Entry 3QJR (X-ray diffraction, 3.20 A resolution); this record covers chains A and B of the 3 polymer chains in the assembly.

# Chain A
Protein: Cytochrome c oxidase subunit 1
Organism: Thermus thermophilus
Notes: EC 1.9.3.1
UniProtKB: Q5SJ79 (COX1_THET8); residue numbers follow UniProt; this construct covers 2-562
Chain sequence (568 residues; row label = number of the first residue in the row; numbers below 1 keep their minus sign (Met-5 is residue -5)):
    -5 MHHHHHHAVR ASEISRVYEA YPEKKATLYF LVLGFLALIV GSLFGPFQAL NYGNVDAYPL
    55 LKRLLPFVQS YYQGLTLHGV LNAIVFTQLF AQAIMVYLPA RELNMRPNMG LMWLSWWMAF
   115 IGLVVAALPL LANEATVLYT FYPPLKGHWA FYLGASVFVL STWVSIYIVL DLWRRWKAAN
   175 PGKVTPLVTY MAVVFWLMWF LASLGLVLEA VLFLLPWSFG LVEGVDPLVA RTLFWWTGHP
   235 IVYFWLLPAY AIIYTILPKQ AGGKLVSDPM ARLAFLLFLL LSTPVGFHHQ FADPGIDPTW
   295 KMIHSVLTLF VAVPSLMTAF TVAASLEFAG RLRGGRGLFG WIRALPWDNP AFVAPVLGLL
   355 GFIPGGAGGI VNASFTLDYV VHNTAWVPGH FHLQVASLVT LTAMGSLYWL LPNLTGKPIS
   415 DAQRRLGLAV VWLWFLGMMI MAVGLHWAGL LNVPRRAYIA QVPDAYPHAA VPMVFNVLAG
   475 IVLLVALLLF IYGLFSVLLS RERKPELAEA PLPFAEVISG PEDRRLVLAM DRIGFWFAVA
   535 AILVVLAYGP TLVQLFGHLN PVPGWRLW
Unresolved in the structure: -5 to 10
Sequence notes: expression tag (-5 to 1)
Ion coordination: heme Fe: His72, His386; Cu+: His233, His282, His283 (together with carbon monoxide); heme-as Fe: His384 (together with carbon monoxide)
Residues lining bound ligands:
  - carbon monoxide (CMO): His233, Val236, His282, His283, His384
  - heme-as (HAS): Tyr133, Thr134, Tyr136, Trp229, Val236, Tyr237, Trp239, Leu240, Tyr244, His282, His283, Thr302, Ala306, Ser309, Leu310, Thr312, Ala313, Ala317, Leu320, Trp335, Ile336, Val350, Leu353, Leu354, Phe356, Ile357, Gly360, Gly363, Ile364, Asn366, Ala367, Asp372, His376, Asn377, Val381, His384, Phe385, Gln388, Val389, Val393, Arg449, Arg450
  - heme (HEM): Leu32, Ser36, Gly39, Pro40, Gln42, Ala43, Tyr46, Tyr65, Leu69, His72, Gly73, Asn76, Ala77, Phe80, Thr81, Leu132, Tyr133, Pro382, Phe385, His386, Val389, Ala390, Thr394, Trp428, Met432, Met435, Leu439, Arg449, Arg450, Ala451, Leu477
UniProt features mapped onto this chain:
  - binding site (Fe(II)-heme a): His72, His386
  - binding site (Cu cation): His233, Tyr237, His282, His283
  - binding site (heme a3): His384
  - cross-link: His233 to Tyr237 (1'-histidyl-3'-tyrosine (His-Tyr))

# Chain B
Protein: Cytochrome c oxidase subunit 2
Organism: Thermus thermophilus
Notes: EC 1.9.3.1
UniProtKB: Q5SJ80 (COX2_THET8); residues 1-168 here = UniProt positions 1-168
Chain sequence (168 residues; row label = number of the first residue in the row):
     1 MVDEHKAHKA ILAYEKGWLA FSLAMLFVFI ALIAYTLATH TAGVIPAGKL ERVDPTTVRQ
    61 EGPWADPAQA VVQTGPNQYT VYVLAFAFGY QPNPIEVPQG AEIVFKITSP DVIHGFHVEG
   121 TNINVEVLPG EVSTVRYTFK RPGEYRIICN QYCGLGHQNM FGTIVVKE
Unresolved in the structure: 1-2
Ion coordination: dinuclear copper ion: His114, Cys149, Gln151, Cys153, His157, Met160
UniProt features mapped onto this chain:
  - binding site (Cu cation): His114, Cys149, Cys153, His157

# Chain A / chain B interface
Contacting residue pairs (112):
  Ser64(A) - Leu155(B)
  Tyr66(A) - Tyr152(B)  hydrophobic
  Tyr66(A) - Leu155(B)
  Tyr66(A) - His157(B)
  Tyr66(A) - Gln158(B)  hydrogen bond
  Thr130(A) - Tyr152(B)  hydrogen bond (backbone-side chain)
  Leu132(A) - Tyr152(B)  hydrophobic
  Tyr136(A) - Ile113(B)  hydrophobic
  Tyr136(A) - Gln151(B)
  Pro137(A) - Ile113(B)
  Pro138(A) - Asp111(B)
  Pro138(A) - Val112(B)
  Pro138(A) - Pro129(B)  hydrophobic
  Leu139(A) - Tyr152(B)
  Asp220(A) - Arg52(B)  salt bridge
  Pro221(A) - Pro129(B)
  Leu222(A) - Leu50(B)  hydrophobic
  Leu222(A) - Leu128(B)  hydrophobic
  Arg225(A) - Glu126(B)  salt bridge
  Arg225(A) - Gln151(B)
  Lys258(A) - Glu4(B)  salt bridge
  Val260(A) - His8(B)  hydrogen bond (backbone-side chain)
  Val260(A) - Ile11(B)  hydrophobic
  Met264(A) - Leu12(B)  hydrophobic
  Met264(A) - Glu15(B)
  Phe285(A) - Pro46(B)
  Ala286(A) - Pro46(B)
  Ala286(A) - Asn124(B)
  Ala286(A) - Val125(B)
  Ala286(A) - Glu126(B)  hydrogen bond (backbone-backbone)
  Asp287(A) - Pro46(B)
  Asp287(A) - Glu126(B)
  Pro288(A) - Pro46(B)  hydrophobic
  Pro288(A) - Glu126(B)
  Pro288(A) - Glu131(B)
  Pro288(A) - Val132(B)
  Pro288(A) - Ser133(B)
  Gly289(A) - Ala47(B)  hydrogen bond (backbone-backbone)
  Gly289(A) - Gly48(B)
  Gly289(A) - Leu50(B)
  Ile290(A) - Gly48(B)
  Pro292(A) - Gly48(B)
  Met296(A) - Ile30(B)
  Val300(A) - Ile30(B)  hydrophobic
  Leu303(A) - Leu26(B)
  Leu303(A) - Ile30(B)  hydrophobic
  Phe304(A) - Phe27(B)  hydrophobic
  Val307(A) - Leu19(B)  hydrophobic
  Val307(A) - Leu23(B)  hydrophobic
  Val307(A) - Leu26(B)  hydrophobic
  Leu310(A) - Trp18(B)  hydrogen bond (backbone-side chain)
  Leu310(A) - Ser22(B)
  Met311(A) - Glu15(B)
  Phe314(A) - Ile11(B)
  Phe314(A) - Tyr14(B)  hydrophobic
  Phe314(A) - Glu15(B)
  Phe314(A) - Trp18(B)
  Thr315(A) - Glu15(B)
  Ser368(A) - Ile33(B)
  Phe369(A) - Ile33(B)  hydrophobic
  Phe369(A) - Ile45(B)  hydrophobic
  Thr370(A) - Ile33(B)
  Thr370(A) - Thr36(B)  hydrogen bond
  Thr370(A) - Leu37(B)
  Tyr373(A) - Ile45(B)
  Tyr373(A) - Pro46(B)
  Tyr373(A) - Asn122(B)
  Tyr373(A) - Asn124(B)  hydrogen bond (backbone-side chain)
  His376(A) - Asn124(B)  hydrogen bond (backbone-side chain)
  His376(A) - Glu126(B)  salt bridge
  His376(A) - Asn150(B)  hydrogen bond (backbone-side chain)
  Asn377(A) - Glu126(B)  hydrogen bond
  Asn377(A) - Asn150(B)  hydrogen bond (side chain-backbone)
  Asn377(A) - Gln151(B)
  Asn446(A) - His117(B)
  Asn446(A) - Glu119(B)
  Asn446(A) - Gly120(B)  hydrogen bond (side chain-backbone)
  Pro448(A) - Asn150(B)
  Arg449(A) - His157(B)
  Arg450(A) - Gln151(B)  hydrogen bond
  Arg450(A) - Tyr152(B)
  Arg450(A) - His157(B)  hydrogen bond (backbone-side chain)
  Ala451(A) - His157(B)
  Tyr452(A) - Gln158(B)
  Gln455(A) - Gln158(B)
  Val456(A) - Gln158(B)
  Val456(A) - Asn159(B)
  Ala459(A) - Arg146(B)  hydrogen bond (backbone-side chain)
  Ala459(A) - Phe161(B)  hydrophobic
  Tyr460(A) - Arg146(B)
  Tyr460(A) - Phe161(B)
  Ile512(A) - Glu4(B)
  Ile512(A) - His8(B)
  Gly514(A) - His5(B)
  Gly514(A) - His8(B)
  Asp517(A) - His8(B)  salt bridge
  Gln548(A) - Leu50(B)
  Leu549(A) - Leu50(B)  hydrophobic
  His552(A) - Arg52(B)  hydrogen bond (backbone-side chain)
  Asn554(A) - Arg52(B)
  Asn554(A) - Val53(B)  hydrogen bond (side chain-backbone)
  Asn554(A) - Gly130(B)  hydrogen bond (side chain-backbone)
  Val556(A) - Pro55(B)  hydrophobic
  Val556(A) - Pro129(B)
  Trp559(A) - Pro110(B)
  Trp559(A) - Asp111(B)
  Trp559(A) - Val112(B)  hydrophobic
  Leu561(A) - Val112(B)  hydrophobic
  Leu561(A) - Cys153(B)
  Leu561(A) - Gly154(B)
  Leu561(A) - Leu155(B)  hydrogen bond (backbone-backbone)
  Trp562(A) - Leu155(B)  hydrophobic
Also at the interface, not in a pair above, chain A (72 interface residues in all): Val131, Asp291, Ser299, Ala318, Phe322, Ile364, Val374, Thr378, Leu445, Ile453, Ser513, Pro515, Glu516, Pro557
Also at the interface, not in a pair above, chain B (63 interface residues in all): Lys9, Lys16, Phe29, Ala34, Val44, Lys49, Thr56, Ala87, Ile148, Cys149

# Overview
The interface between chain A and chain B involves 72 residues on one side and 63 on the other, with 20
hydrogen bonds and 5 salt bridges. Polar contacts include Asp220(A)-Arg52(B), Arg225(A)-Glu126(B) and
Lys258(A)-Glu4(B). Chain A binds heme, heme-as and carbon monoxide.
Here chain A is Cytochrome c oxidase subunit 1 and chain B is Cytochrome c oxidase subunit 2, both from
Thermus thermophilus. Entry 3QJR (The structure of and photolytic induced changes of carbon monoxide binding
to the cytochrome ba3-oxidase from ...) was determined by X-ray diffraction, deposited together with 3QJQ,
3QJS, 3QJT, 3QJU and 3QJV.
